6ZY7 - chains B and F of the 6 polymer chains in the assembly; structure by electron microscopy, 4.64 A resolution (low resolution: residue-level contacts below are approximate; hydrogen-bond / salt-bridge calls are withheld).

# Chain B
Name: DNA topoisomerase 2-alpha
Organism: Homo sapiens
Notes: EC 5.6.2.2
UniProt: P11388 (TOP2A_HUMAN); residues 1-1531 here = UniProt positions 1-1531
Sequence (1531 residues; row label = number of the first residue in the row):
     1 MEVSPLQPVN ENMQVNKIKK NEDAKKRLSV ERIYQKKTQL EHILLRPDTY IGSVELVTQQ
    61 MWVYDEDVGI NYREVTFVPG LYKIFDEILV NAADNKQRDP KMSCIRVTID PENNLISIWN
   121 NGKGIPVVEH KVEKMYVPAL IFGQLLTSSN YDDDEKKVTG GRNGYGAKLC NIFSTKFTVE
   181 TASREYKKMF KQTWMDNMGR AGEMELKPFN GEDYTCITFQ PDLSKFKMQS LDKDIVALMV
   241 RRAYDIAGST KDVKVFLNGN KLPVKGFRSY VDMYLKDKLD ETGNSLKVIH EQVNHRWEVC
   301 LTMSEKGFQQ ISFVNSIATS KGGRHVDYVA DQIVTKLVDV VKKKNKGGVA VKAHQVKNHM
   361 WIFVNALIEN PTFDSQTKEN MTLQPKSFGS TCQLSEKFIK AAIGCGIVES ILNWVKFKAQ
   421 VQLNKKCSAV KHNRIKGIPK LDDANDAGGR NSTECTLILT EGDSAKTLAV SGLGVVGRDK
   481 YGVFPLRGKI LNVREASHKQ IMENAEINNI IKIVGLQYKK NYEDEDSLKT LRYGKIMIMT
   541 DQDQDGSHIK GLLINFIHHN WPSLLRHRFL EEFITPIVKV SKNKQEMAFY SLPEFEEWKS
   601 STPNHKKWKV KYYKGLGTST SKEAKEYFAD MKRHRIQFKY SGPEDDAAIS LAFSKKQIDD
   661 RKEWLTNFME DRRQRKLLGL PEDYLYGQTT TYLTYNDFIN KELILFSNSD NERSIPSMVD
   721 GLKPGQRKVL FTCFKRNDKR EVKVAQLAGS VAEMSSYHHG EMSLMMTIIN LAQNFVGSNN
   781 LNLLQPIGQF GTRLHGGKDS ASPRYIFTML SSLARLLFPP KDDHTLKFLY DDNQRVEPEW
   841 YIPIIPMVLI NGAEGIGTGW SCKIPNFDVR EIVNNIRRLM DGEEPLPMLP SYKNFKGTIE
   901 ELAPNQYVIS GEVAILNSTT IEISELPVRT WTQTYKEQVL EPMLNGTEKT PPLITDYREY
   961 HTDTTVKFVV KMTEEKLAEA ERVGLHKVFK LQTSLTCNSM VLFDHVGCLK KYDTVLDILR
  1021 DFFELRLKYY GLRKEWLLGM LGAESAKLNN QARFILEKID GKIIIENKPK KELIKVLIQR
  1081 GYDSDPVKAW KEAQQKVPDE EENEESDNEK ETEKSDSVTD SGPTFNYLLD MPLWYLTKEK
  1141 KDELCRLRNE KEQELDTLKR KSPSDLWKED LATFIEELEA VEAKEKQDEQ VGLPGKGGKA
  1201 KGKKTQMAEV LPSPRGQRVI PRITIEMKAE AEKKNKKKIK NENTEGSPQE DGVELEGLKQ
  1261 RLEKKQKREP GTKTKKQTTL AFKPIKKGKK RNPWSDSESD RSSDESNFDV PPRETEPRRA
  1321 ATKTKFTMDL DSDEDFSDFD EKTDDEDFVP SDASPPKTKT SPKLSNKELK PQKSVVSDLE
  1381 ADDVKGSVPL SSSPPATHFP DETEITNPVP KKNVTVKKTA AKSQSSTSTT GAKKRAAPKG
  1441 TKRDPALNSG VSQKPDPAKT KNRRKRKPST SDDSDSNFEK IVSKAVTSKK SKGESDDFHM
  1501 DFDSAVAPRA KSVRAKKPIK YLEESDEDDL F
Disordered / not traced: 1-28, 346-349, 1098-1120, 1216-1531
UniProt features mapped onto this chain:
  - region: Lys342 to Lys344 (Interaction with DNA), Lys990 to Ser999 (Interaction with DNA), Lys1433 to Lys1439 (Interaction with PLSCR1)
  - motif: Ile1018 to Lys1028 (Nuclear export signal)
  - active site: Tyr805 (O-(5'-phospho-DNA)-tyrosine intermediate)
  - binding site (ATP): Asn91, Asn120, Ser148 to Asn150, Gly161 to Lys168, Gln376 to Lys378
  - binding site (Mg(2+)): Glu461, Asp541, Asp543
  - site: Lys489 (Interaction with DNA), Asn492 (Interaction with DNA), Arg661 (Interaction with DNA), Lys662 (Interaction with DNA), Lys723 (Interaction with DNA), Tyr757 (Interaction with DNA), Ser763 (Interaction with DNA), Arg804 (Transition state stabilizer), Ile856 (Important for DNA bending), Trp931 (Interaction with DNA)
  - modified residue: Met1 (N-acetylmethionine), Ser4 (Phosphoserine), Thr282 (Phosphothreonine), Ser1106 (Phosphoserine), Thr1205 (Phosphothreonine), Ser1213 (Phosphoserine), Thr1244 (Phosphothreonine), Ser1247 (Phosphoserine), Ser1295 (Phosphoserine), Ser1297 (Phosphoserine), Ser1299 (Phosphoserine), Ser1302 (Phosphoserine), Thr1327 (Phosphothreonine), Ser1332 (Phosphoserine), Ser1337 (Phosphoserine), Thr1343 (Phosphothreonine), Ser1351 (Phosphoserine), Ser1354 (Phosphoserine), Ser1374 (Phosphoserine), Ser1377 (Phosphoserine) and 15 more in UniProt
  - cross-link (Glycyl lysine isopeptide (Lys-Gly)): Lys17 (interchain with G-Cter in SUMO2), Lys156 (interchain with G-Cter in SUMO2), Lys157 (interchain with G-Cter in SUMO2), Lys261 (interchain with G-Cter in SUMO2), Lys352 (interchain with G-Cter in SUMO2), Lys386 (interchain with G-Cter in SUMO2), Lys397 (interchain with G-Cter in SUMO2), Lys416 (interchain with G-Cter in SUMO2), Lys418 (interchain with G-Cter in SUMO2), Lys425 (interchain with G-Cter in SUMO2), Lys440 (interchain with G-Cter in SUMO2), Lys466 (interchain with G-Cter in SUMO2), Lys480 (interchain with G-Cter in SUMO2), Lys529 (interchain with G-Cter in SUMO2), Lys584 (interchain with G-Cter in SUMO2), Lys599 (interchain with G-Cter in SUMO2), Lys614 (interchain with G-Cter in SUMO2), Lys622 (interchain with G-Cter in SUMO2), Lys625 (interchain with G-Cter in SUMO2), Lys632 (interchain with G-Cter in SUMO2) and 24 more in UniProt
  - natural variant: Arg450 (R450Q: In teniposide (VM-26) resistant cells), Arg487 (R487K: In amsacrine resistant cells)
  - mutagenesis: Lys342 to Lys344 (Reduced enzyme activity; abolishes stimulation of ATPase activity upon DNA binding; Strongly reduced enzyme activity; abolishes stimulation of ATPase activity upon DNA binding), Glu461 (E461A/C: Impairs bending of target DNA. Strongly reduced DNA cleavage), Asp541 (D541A/C: Impairs bending of target DNA. Strongly reduced DNA cleavage), Asp543 (D543A/C: Impairs bending of target DNA. Strongly reduced DNA cleavage), Asp545 (D545A/C: Strongly reduced DNA cleavage), Ser1469 (S1469A: Abolishes binding to the antibody MPM2)
Small-molecule neighbours:
  - AMP-PNP (ANP; phosphoaminophosphonic acid-adenylate ester): Glu87, Val90, Asn91, Asp94, Asn95, Arg98, Asn120, Ile125, Ile141, Phe142, Thr147, Ser148, Ser149, Asn150, Gly160, Gly161, Arg162, Asn163, Gly164, Tyr165, Gly166, Ala167, Lys168, Thr215, Gln376, Lys378
  - Etoposide (EVP; (5S,5aR,8aR,9R)-9-(4-hydroxy-3,5-dimethoxyphenyl)-8-oxo-5,5a,6,8,8a,9-hexahydrofuro[3',4':6,7]naphtho[2,3-d][1,3]dioxol -5-yl 4,6-O-[(1R)-ethylidene]-beta-D-glucopyranoside): Gly462, Asp463, Arg487, Met762, Met766

# Chain F
Molecule: 17-nt DNA strand
Sequence (17 nucleotides; numbered 1 to 17; the number before each row is that of its first residue):
     1 CGCGCATCGT CATCCTC
Small-molecule neighbours: Etoposide (EVP; (5S,5aR,8aR,9R)-9-(4-hydroxy-3,5-dimethoxyphenyl)-8-oxo-5,5a,6,8,8a,9-hexahydrofuro[3',4':6,7]naphtho[2,3-d][1,3]dioxol -5-yl 4,6-O-[(1R)-ethylidene]-beta-D-glucopyranoside): DG4, DC5, DA6

# Chain B / chain F interface
Pairs across the interface - 26 pairs, chain B then chain F:
  Lys489(B) with DA6(F)
  Leu491(B) with DA6(F); DT7(F)
  Asn492(B) with DT7(F); DC8(F)
  Gln500(B) with DA6(F)
  His548(B) with DC8(F)
  Phe653(B) with DC8(F)
  Ile658(B) with DT10(F)
  Arg661(B) with DG9(F)
  Lys662(B) with DT10(F)
  Ser802(B) with DC1(F)
  Ile856(B) with DC8(F); DG9(F)
  Gly857(B) with DC8(F)
  Gly859(B) with DG9(F)
  Ser861(B) with DG9(F)
  Lys990(B) with DC14(F)
  Gln992(B) with DT13(F)
  Thr993(B) with DT13(F)
  Ser994(B) with DA12(F); DT13(F)
  Leu995(B) with DA12(F)
  Thr996(B) with DC11(F); DA12(F)
  Asn998(B) with DC11(F)
Other interface residues (no listed pair), chain B (25 interface residues in all): Ile490, Ser800, Thr858, Trp860
Other interface residues (no listed pair), chain F (11 interface residues in all): DG2

# In short
25 residues of chain B face 11 of chain F across their interface. Etoposide is bound between chain B and chain
F. Ligands of chain B: AMP-PNP. From UniProt: active-site residue Tyr805(B), 16 ATP-binding residues, 3
Mg2+-binding residues and 8 mutagenesis sites on chain B.
Chain B is DNA topoisomerase 2-alpha (Homo sapiens) and chain F is a 17-nt DNA strand; the structure, Cryo-EM
structure of the entire Human topoisomerase II alpha in State 1, was determined by electron microscopy
together with 6ZY5, 6ZY6 and 6ZY8 from the same study.
